2HIX - chain A; structure by X-ray diffraction, 2.87 A resolution.

Chain A:
Molecule: Thermostable DNA ligase
Organism: Sulfolobus solfataricus
Notes: EC 6.5.1.1
Reference sequence: Q980T8 (DNLI_SULSO); residues 1-601 here = UniProt positions 1-601
Sequence (621 residues; numbered -19 to 601; the number before each row is that of its first residue; numbers below 1 keep their minus sign (Met-19 is residue -19)):
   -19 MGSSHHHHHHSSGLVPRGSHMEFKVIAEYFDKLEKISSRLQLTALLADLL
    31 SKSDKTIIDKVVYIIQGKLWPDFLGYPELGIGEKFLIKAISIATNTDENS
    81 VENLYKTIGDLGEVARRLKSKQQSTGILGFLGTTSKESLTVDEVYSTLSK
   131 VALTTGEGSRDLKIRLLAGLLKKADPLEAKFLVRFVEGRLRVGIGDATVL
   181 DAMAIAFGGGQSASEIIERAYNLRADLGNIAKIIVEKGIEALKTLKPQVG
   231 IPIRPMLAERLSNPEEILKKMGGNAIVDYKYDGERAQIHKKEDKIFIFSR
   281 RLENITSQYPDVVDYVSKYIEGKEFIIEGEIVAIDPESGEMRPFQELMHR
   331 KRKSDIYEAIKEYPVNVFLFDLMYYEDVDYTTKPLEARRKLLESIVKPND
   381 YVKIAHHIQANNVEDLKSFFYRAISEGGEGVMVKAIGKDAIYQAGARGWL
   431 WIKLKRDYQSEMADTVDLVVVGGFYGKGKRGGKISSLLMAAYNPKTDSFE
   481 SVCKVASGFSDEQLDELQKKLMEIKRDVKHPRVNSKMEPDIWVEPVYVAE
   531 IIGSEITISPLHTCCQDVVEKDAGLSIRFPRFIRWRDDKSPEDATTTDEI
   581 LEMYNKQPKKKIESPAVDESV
Not modelled in the structure: -19 to 0, 103-115, 591-601
Sequence notes: cloning artifact (-19 to -16, -9 to 0); expression tag (-15 to -10)
Swiss-Prot annotation at these positions:
  - active site: Lys260 (N6-AMP-lysine intermediate)
  - binding site (ATP): Asp258, Arg265, Arg280, Glu310, Phe350, Arg427, Lys433
  - mutagenesis: Met1 to Leu30 (No interaction with PCNA3, no stimulation by PCNA heterotrimer), Phe110 to Leu111 (Impairs interaction with PCNA)
Residues lining bound ligands: ATP (adenosine-5'-triphosphate): Leu237, Asp258, Tyr259, Lys260, Tyr261, Arg265, Arg280, Glu310, Phe350, Ala385, Met412, Lys414, Arg427, Trp431, Lys433, Lys435

In short:
Bound to chain A: ATP. From UniProt: active-site residue Lys260, 7 ATP-binding residues and 2 mutagenesis
sites.
Chain A is Thermostable DNA ligase (Sulfolobus solfataricus); the structure, ATP dependent DNA ligase from S.
solfataricus bound to ATP, was determined by X-ray diffraction (same publication as 2HII, 2HIK and 2HIV).
